Entry 1H8E (X-ray diffraction, 2.00 A resolution); this record covers chains G and H of the 9 polymer chains in the assembly.

Chain G:
Molecule: Bovine mitochondrial F1-atpase
Source organism: Bos taurus
Notes: EC 3.6.1.34
UniProt: P05631 (ATPG_BOVIN); residues 1-272 here correspond to UniProt positions 26-297 (UniProt number = residue number + 25)
Sequence (272 residues; numbered 1 to 272; the number before each row is that of its first residue):
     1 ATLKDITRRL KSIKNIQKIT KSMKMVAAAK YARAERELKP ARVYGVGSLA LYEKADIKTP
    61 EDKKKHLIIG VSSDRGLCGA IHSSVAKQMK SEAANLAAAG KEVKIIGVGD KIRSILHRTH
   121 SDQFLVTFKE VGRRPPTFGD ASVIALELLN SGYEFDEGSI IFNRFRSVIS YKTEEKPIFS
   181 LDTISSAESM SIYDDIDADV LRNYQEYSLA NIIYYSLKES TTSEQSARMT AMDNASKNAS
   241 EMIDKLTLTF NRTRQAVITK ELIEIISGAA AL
Not modelled in the structure: 58-66, 97-100, 118-126, 151-156
Swiss-Prot annotation at these positions:
  - modified residue: K14 (N6-acetyllysine), K24 (N6-succinyllysine), K30 (N6-acetyllysine), K90 (N6-acetyllysine), S121 (Phosphoserine), K129 (N6-acetyllysine), K172 (N6-acetyllysine), K245 (N6-succinyllysine)
What the authors report for this chain:
  - conformationally variable residues (domain motion): N234 to D244

Chain H:
Molecule: Bovine mitochondrial F1-atpase
Source organism: Bos taurus
Notes: EC 3.6.1.34
UniProt: P05630 (ATPD_BOVIN); residues 1-146 here correspond to UniProt positions 23-168 (UniProt number = residue number + 22)
Sequence (146 residues; row label = number of the first residue in the row):
     1 AEAAAAQAPA AGPGQMSFTF ASPTQVFFNS ANVRQVDVPT QTGAFGILAA HVPTLQVLRP
    61 GLVVVHAEDG TTSKYFVSSG SVTVNADSSV QLLAEEAVTL DMLDLGAAKA NLEKAQSELL
   121 GAADEATRAE IQIRIEANEA LVKALE
Not modelled in the structure: 1-14, 104-146
Swiss-Prot annotation at these positions:
  - modified residue (N6-acetyllysine): K114, K143

How chain G and chain H interact:
Residue-residue contacts (40):
  P40(G) with T24(H)
  A41(G) with P23(H)
  V43(G) with V26(H), hydrophobic
  Y44(G) with A21(H); S22(H); P23(H); L93(H), hydrophobic
  G47(G) with Q91(H)
  S48(G) with L93(H)
  A50(G) with Q91(H)
  L51(G) with L55(H), hydrophobic; T83(H)
  K54(G) with D87(H), salt bridge; S89(H)
  F138(G) with P23(H), hydrophobic; E95(H)
  I192(G) with P53(H)
  Y193(G) with P53(H); T54(H); L55(H), hydrophobic; V84(H); N85(H), hydrogen bond
  D194(G) with V52(H); P53(H), hydrogen bond (backbone-backbone)
  D195(G) with T54(H); Q56(H), hydrogen bond
  I196(G) with L55(H), hydrophobic
  V200(G) with Q56(H)
  N203(G) with V57(H)
  Y204(G) with L55(H); V57(H), hydrophobic; V82(H); T83(H), hydrogen bond
  Y207(G) with G80(H); S81(H); L93(H); A94(H); E95(H), hydrogen bond (side chain-backbone)
  N211(G) with L93(H)
  Y214(G) with P23(H), hydrogen bond (side chain-backbone)
Also at the interface, not in a pair above, chain G (23 interface residues in all): M190, L201
Also at the interface, not in a pair above, chain H (25 interface residues in all): T19, N29

In short:
23 residues of chain G face 25 of chain H across their interface, with 6 hydrogen bonds and 1 salt bridge.
Polar contacts include K54(G)-D87(H), Y193(G)-N85(H) and D195(G)-Q56(H). The paper reports conformational
variability at N234(G).
Chain G is Bovine mitochondrial F1-atpase and chain H is Bovine mitochondrial F1-atpase, both from Bos taurus;
the structure, (ADP.AlF4)2(ADP.SO4) bovine F1-ATPase (all three catalytic sites occupied), was determined by
X-ray diffraction.
